7V3U - chains C and E of the 12 polymer chains in the assembly; structure by electron microscopy, 3.20 A resolution.

[Chain C]
Name: DNA replication licensing factor MCM3
From: Saccharomyces cerevisiae S288C
Notes: EC 3.6.4.12
UniProt: P24279 (MCM3_YEAST); residues 1-971 here = UniProt positions 1-971
Chain sequence (971 residues; numbered 1 to 971; the number before each row is that of its first residue):
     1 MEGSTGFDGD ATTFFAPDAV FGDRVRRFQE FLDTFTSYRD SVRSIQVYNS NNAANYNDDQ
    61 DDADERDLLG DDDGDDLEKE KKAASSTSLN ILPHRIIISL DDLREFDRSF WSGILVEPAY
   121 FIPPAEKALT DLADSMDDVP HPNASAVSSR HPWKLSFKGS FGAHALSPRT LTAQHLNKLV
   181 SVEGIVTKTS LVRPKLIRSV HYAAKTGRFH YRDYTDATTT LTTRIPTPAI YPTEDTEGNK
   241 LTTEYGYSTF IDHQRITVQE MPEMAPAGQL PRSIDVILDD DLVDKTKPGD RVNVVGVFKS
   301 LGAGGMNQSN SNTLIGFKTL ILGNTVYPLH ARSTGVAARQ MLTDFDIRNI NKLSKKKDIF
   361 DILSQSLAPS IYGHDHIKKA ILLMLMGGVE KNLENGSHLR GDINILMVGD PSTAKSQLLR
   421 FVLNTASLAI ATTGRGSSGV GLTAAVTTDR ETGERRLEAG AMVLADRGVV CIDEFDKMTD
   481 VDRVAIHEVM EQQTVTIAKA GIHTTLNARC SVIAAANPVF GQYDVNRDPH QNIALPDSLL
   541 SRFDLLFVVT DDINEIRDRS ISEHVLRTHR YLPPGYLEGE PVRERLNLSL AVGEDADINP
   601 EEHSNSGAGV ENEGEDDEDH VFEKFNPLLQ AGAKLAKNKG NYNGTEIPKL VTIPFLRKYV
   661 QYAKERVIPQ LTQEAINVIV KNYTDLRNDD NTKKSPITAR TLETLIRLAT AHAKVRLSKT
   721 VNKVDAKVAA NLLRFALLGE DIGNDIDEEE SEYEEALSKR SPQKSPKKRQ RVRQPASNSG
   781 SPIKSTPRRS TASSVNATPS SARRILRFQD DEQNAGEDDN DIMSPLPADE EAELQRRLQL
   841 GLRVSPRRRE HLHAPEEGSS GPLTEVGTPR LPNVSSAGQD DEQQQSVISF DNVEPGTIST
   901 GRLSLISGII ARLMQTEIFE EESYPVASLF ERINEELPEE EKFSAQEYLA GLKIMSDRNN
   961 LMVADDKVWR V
Unresolved in the structure: 1-16, 60-88, 141-149, 312, 594-639, 739-971
Bound ions: Mg2+: Ser-416 (together with ADP)
Ligand contacts:
  - ADP (adenosine-5'-diphosphate): Ser-370, Ile-371, Tyr-372, His-374, Pro-411, Ser-412, Thr-413, Ala-414, Lys-415, Ser-416, Gln-417, Val-565
  - ATP-gamma-S (AGS; phosphothiophosphoric acid-adenylate ester): Leu-399, Glu-491, Gln-492, Ser-538, Arg-542, Ala-699, Arg-700, Glu-703
Curated features (UniProtKB/Swiss-Prot):
  - motif: Ser-541 to Asp-544 (Arginine finger)
  - binding site (ATP): Gly-409 to Ser-416
  - modified residue: Ser-761 (Phosphoserine), Ser-777 (Phosphoserine), Ser-781 (Phosphoserine), Thr-868 (Phosphothreonine)
  - mutagenesis: Lys-415 (K415A: No effect on MCM2-7 complex helicase activity. Loss of MCM2-7 complex helicase activity; when associated with MCM5 A-422. Reduces MCM2-7 complex helicase activity ...)

[Chain E]
Name: Minichromosome maintenance protein 5
From: Saccharomyces cerevisiae S288C
Notes: EC 3.6.4.12
UniProt: P29496 (MCM5_YEAST); residue numbers follow UniProt; this construct covers 1-775
Chain sequence (775 residues; each row starts with the number of its first residue):
     1 MSFDRPEIYS APVLQGESPN DDDNTEIIKS FKNFILEFRL DSQFIYRDQL RNNILVKNYS
    61 LTVNMEHLIG YNEDIYKKLS DEPSDIIPLF ETAITQVAKR ISILSRAQSA NNNDKDPENT
   121 SMDTDSLLLN SLPTFQLILN SNANQIPLRD LDSEHVSKIV RLSGIIISTS VLSSRATYLS
   181 IMCRNCRHTT SITINNFNSI TGNTVSLPRS CLSTIESESS MANESNIGDE STKKNCGPDP
   241 YIIIHESSKF IDQQFLKLQE IPELVPVGEM PRNLTMTCDR YLTNKVIPGT RVTIVGIYSI
   301 YNSKNGAGSG RSGGGNGGSG VAIRTPYIKI LGIQSDVETS SIWNSVTMFT EEEEEEFLQL
   361 SRNPKLYEIL TNSIAPSIFG NEDIKKAIVC LLMGGSKKIL PDGMRLRGDI NVLLLGDPGT
   421 AKSQLLKFVE KVSPIAVYTS GKGSSAAGLT ASVQRDPMTR EFYLEGGAMV LADGGVVCID
   481 EFDKMRDEDR VAIHEAMEQQ TISIAKAGIT TVLNSRTSVL AAANPIYGRY DDLKSPGDNI
   541 DFQTTILSRF DMIFIVKDDH NEERDISIAN HVINIHTGNA NAMQNQQEEN GSEISIEKMK
   601 RYITYCRLKC APRLSPQAAE KLSSNFVTIR KQLLINELES TERSSIPITI RQLEAIIRIT
   661 ESLAKLELSP IAQERHVDEA IRLFQASTMD AASQDPIGGL NQASGTSLSE IRRFEQELKR
   721 RLPIGWSTSY QTLRREFVDT HRFSQLALDK ALYALEKHET IQLRHQGQNI YRSGV
Unresolved in the structure: 1, 111-128, 224-232, 305-318, 701-775
Bound ions: Zn2+: Cys-183, Cys-186, Cys-211, Cys-236; Mg2+: Ser-423 (together with ATP-gamma-S)
Ligand contacts:
  - ADP (adenosine-5'-diphosphate): Leu-406, Glu-498, Ile-650, Arg-651, Glu-654
  - ATP-gamma-S (AGS; phosphothiophosphoric acid-adenylate ester): Ser-377, Ile-378, Phe-379, Pro-418, Gly-419, Thr-420, Ala-421, Lys-422, Ser-423, Gln-424, Asp-480, Glu-481, Asn-524, Ile-568, Val-572
Curated features (UniProtKB/Swiss-Prot):
  - motif: Ser-548 to Asp-551 (Arginine finger)
  - binding site (ATP): Gly-416 to Ser-423
  - mutagenesis: Lys-422 (K422A: Loss of MCM2-7 complex helicase activity)

[Interface between chain C and chain E]
Contacting residue pairs - 185 pairs, chain C then chain E:
  Ala-119(C) / Glu-246(E)
  Tyr-120(C) / Glu-246(E)
  Tyr-120(C) / Ser-247(E)
  Thr-172(C) / Leu-172(E)
  Thr-172(C) / Asp-252(E)
  Ala-173(C) / Ser-174(E)
  Ala-173(C) / Phe-250(E)
  Ala-173(C) / Ile-251(E)
  Ala-173(C) / Asp-252(E)
  Leu-176(C) / Ser-174(E)
  Leu-176(C) / Phe-250(E)  hydrophobic
  Asn-177(C) / His-245(E)
  Asn-177(C) / Ser-248(E)
  Thr-187(C) / Glu-461(E)
  Lys-188(C) / Glu-461(E)
  Leu-221(C) / Glu-246(E)
  Thr-222(C) / Glu-246(E)  hydrogen bond
  Thr-223(C) / Ile-243(E)
  Thr-223(C) / Ile-244(E)
  Thr-223(C) / His-245(E)
  Thr-223(C) / Glu-246(E)  hydrogen bond (backbone-side chain)
  Arg-224(C) / Ile-242(E)
  Ile-225(C) / Met-182(E)  hydrophobic
  Ile-225(C) / Arg-184(E)
  Ile-225(C) / Arg-187(E)
  Ile-225(C) / Ile-242(E)  hydrophobic
  Pro-226(C) / Arg-184(E)
  Pro-226(C) / Ile-242(E)
  Gln-259(C) / Phe-462(E)
  Pro-262(C) / Ile-509(E)  hydrophobic
  Glu-263(C) / Thr-511(E)  hydrogen bond
  Glu-263(C) / Val-512(E)
  Met-264(C) / Trp-343(E)
  Pro-266(C) / Trp-343(E)
  Ala-267(C) / Leu-464(E)
  Ala-267(C) / Glu-465(E)
  Ala-267(C) / Val-470(E)
  Ala-267(C) / Leu-471(E)  hydrophobic
  Gly-268(C) / Glu-465(E)
  Gly-268(C) / Leu-471(E)
  Gln-269(C) / Ile-287(E)
  Leu-270(C) / Asp-456(E)
  Leu-270(C) / Pro-457(E)
  Leu-270(C) / Tyr-463(E)
  Pro-271(C) / Asp-456(E)
  Pro-271(C) / Tyr-463(E)  hydrophobic
  Arg-272(C) / Thr-169(E)  hydrogen bond
  Arg-272(C) / Ser-170(E)
  Arg-272(C) / Val-171(E)
  Arg-291(C) / Thr-510(E)
  Arg-291(C) / Thr-511(E)
  Ser-300(C) / His-245(E)  hydrogen bond
  Ser-300(C) / Phe-250(E)
  Leu-301(C) / His-245(E)
  Gly-302(C) / His-245(E)  hydrogen bond (backbone-side chain)
  Ala-303(C) / Ile-243(E)  hydrophobic
  Met-306(C) / Leu-179(E)  hydrophobic
  Met-306(C) / Ser-206(E)  hydrogen bond (backbone-side chain)
  Met-306(C) / Leu-207(E)
  Asn-307(C) / Arg-209(E)
  Gln-308(C) / Arg-209(E)
  Gln-308(C) / Asp-239(E)
  Leu-314(C) / Arg-175(E)
  Leu-314(C) / Ile-200(E)  hydrophobic
  Leu-314(C) / Thr-201(E)
  Ile-315(C) / Ser-173(E)  hydrogen bond (backbone-side chain)
  Gly-316(C) / Ser-173(E)
  Gly-316(C) / Ser-174(E)
  Phe-317(C) / Ser-174(E)  hydrogen bond (backbone-backbone)
  Phe-317(C) / Ala-176(E)  hydrophobic
  Phe-317(C) / Ile-243(E)  hydrophobic
  Phe-317(C) / His-245(E)
  Phe-317(C) / Phe-250(E)  hydrophobic
  Thr-319(C) / Ser-174(E)
  Arg-332(C) / Val-512(E)
  Arg-332(C) / Asn-514(E)
  Ser-333(C) / Thr-510(E)  hydrogen bond (backbone-side chain)
  Ser-333(C) / Thr-511(E)
  Ser-333(C) / Val-512(E)
  Ala-368(C) / Asp-402(E)
  Pro-369(C) / Asp-402(E)
  Ser-370(C) / Leu-400(E)
  Ser-370(C) / Asp-402(E)  hydrogen bond
  Ser-370(C) / Met-404(E)
  Asp-410(C) / Arg-643(E)  salt bridge
  Pro-411(C) / Thr-545(E)
  Ser-412(C) / Thr-649(E)  hydrogen bond
  Ser-412(C) / Ile-650(E)
  Ser-412(C) / Arg-651(E)  hydrogen bond (side chain-backbone)
  Ser-416(C) / Gln-499(E)
  Gln-417(C) / Met-404(E)
  Gln-417(C) / Arg-405(E)
  Gln-417(C) / Leu-406(E)
  Gln-417(C) / Gln-499(E)  hydrogen bond
  Arg-420(C) / Glu-495(E)  salt bridge
  Arg-420(C) / Gln-499(E)
  Arg-420(C) / Thr-501(E)  hydrogen bond
  Arg-420(C) / Ser-503(E)
  Phe-421(C) / Asp-402(E)
  Leu-423(C) / Val-512(E)  hydrophobic
  Asn-424(C) / Gly-403(E)
  Ala-431(C) / Ser-503(E)
  Ala-431(C) / Ala-505(E)
  Thr-432(C) / Ala-505(E)
  Thr-433(C) / Val-491(E)
  Thr-433(C) / Glu-495(E)
  Arg-435(C) / Asp-487(E)  salt bridge
  Arg-435(C) / Glu-488(E)
  Arg-435(C) / Val-491(E)
  Ser-437(C) / Ala-505(E)  hydrogen bond (side chain-backbone)
  Val-440(C) / Ala-507(E)
  Gly-441(C) / Ala-505(E)
  Gly-441(C) / Lys-506(E)
  Gly-441(C) / Ala-507(E)
  Ala-445(C) / Ala-507(E)  hydrophobic
  Thr-447(C) / Arg-455(E)
  Glu-458(C) / Ala-507(E)
  Ala-459(C) / Ala-507(E)
  Ala-461(C) / Ala-505(E)  hydrophobic
  Leu-464(C) / Thr-510(E)
  Glu-474(C) / Val-491(E)
  Glu-474(C) / His-494(E)  salt bridge
  Lys-477(C) / Val-491(E)
  Lys-477(C) / Gln-543(E)
  Gln-522(C) / Arg-643(E)
  Gln-522(C) / Ser-644(E)  hydrogen bond (side chain-backbone)
  Tyr-523(C) / Arg-643(E)  hydrogen bond (backbone-side chain)
  Asp-551(C) / Arg-630(E)  salt bridge
  Asp-551(C) / Thr-649(E)
  Ile-553(C) / Arg-630(E)
  Ile-553(C) / Leu-633(E)  hydrophobic
  Ile-553(C) / Leu-634(E)
  Glu-555(C) / Val-627(E)
  Glu-555(C) / Lys-631(E)
  Glu-555(C) / Leu-634(E)
  Asp-558(C) / Phe-626(E)
  Asp-558(C) / Val-627(E)
  Asp-558(C) / Arg-630(E)  salt bridge
  Arg-559(C) / Ser-623(E)
  Arg-559(C) / Ser-624(E)
  Arg-559(C) / Val-627(E)
  Ile-561(C) / Ile-650(E)  hydrophobic
  Ser-562(C) / Ser-623(E)  hydrogen bond
  Ser-562(C) / Phe-626(E)
  Ser-562(C) / Leu-653(E)
  Glu-563(C) / Ser-623(E)  hydrogen bond
  Val-565(C) / Ile-650(E)  hydrophobic
  Val-565(C) / Leu-653(E)  hydrophobic
  Val-565(C) / Glu-654(E)
  Val-565(C) / Ile-657(E)  hydrophobic
  Leu-566(C) / Leu-614(E)  hydrophobic
  Leu-566(C) / Ala-619(E)
  Leu-566(C) / Leu-622(E)  hydrophobic
  Leu-566(C) / Ser-623(E)
  Leu-566(C) / Ile-657(E)  hydrophobic
  Thr-568(C) / Lys-398(E)  hydrogen bond (backbone-side chain)
  Thr-568(C) / Leu-400(E)
  His-569(C) / Lys-398(E)  hydrogen bond
  His-569(C) / Ile-657(E)
  His-569(C) / Glu-661(E)  salt bridge
  Arg-570(C) / Arg-613(E)
  Arg-570(C) / Leu-614(E)  hydrogen bond (side chain-backbone)
  Arg-570(C) / Ser-615(E)
  Arg-570(C) / Pro-616(E)
  Tyr-571(C) / Ile-399(E)
  Tyr-571(C) / Leu-400(E)  hydrophobic
  Tyr-571(C) / Pro-401(E)
  Leu-572(C) / Arg-613(E)
  Glu-578(C) / Ala-611(E)
  Glu-578(C) / Arg-613(E)  salt bridge
  Glu-578(C) / Pro-670(E)
  Gly-579(C) / Lys-609(E)
  Gly-579(C) / Cys-610(E)
  Gly-579(C) / Ala-611(E)  hydrogen bond (backbone-backbone)
  Gly-579(C) / Pro-670(E)
  Pro-581(C) / Leu-608(E)
  Pro-581(C) / Lys-609(E)
  Pro-581(C) / Ala-611(E)  hydrophobic
  Val-582(C) / Lys-397(E)
  Val-582(C) / Ile-399(E)  hydrophobic
  Glu-584(C) / Lys-397(E)  salt bridge
  Glu-584(C) / Ile-399(E)
  Glu-584(C) / Arg-405(E)  salt bridge
  Glu-584(C) / Arg-516(E)  salt bridge
  Ile-653(C) / Asp-402(E)
Also at the interface, not in a pair above, chain C (106 interface residues in all): Arg-169, Gln-174, Ile-185, Ala-265, Lys-299, Gly-305, Thr-334, Leu-367, Ile-371, Ile-430, Gly-436, Gly-460, Asn-517, Gly-521, Asn-554, Glu-580
Also at the interface, not in a pair above, chain E (110 interface residues in all): Ser-199, Asn-203, Val-205, Gln-254, Phe-255, Asn-284, Pro-288, Gly-466, Ser-548, Arg-607, Glu-637, Pro-647, Ile-671

[In short]
106 residues of chain C and 110 residues of chain E are in contact; the contacts include 24 hydrogen bonds and
11 salt bridges. Among the polar pairs are Asp-410(C)/Arg-643(E), Arg-420(C)/Glu-495(E) and
Arg-435(C)/Asp-487(E). ADP is bound between chain C and chain E.
Here chain C is DNA replication licensing factor MCM3 and chain E is Minichromosome maintenance protein 5,
both from Saccharomyces cerevisiae S288C. Entry 7V3U (Cryo-EM structure of MCM double hexamer with structured
Mcm4-NSD) was determined by electron microscopy, deposited together with 7V3V and 7W8G.
